PDB entry 7ARM | electron microscopy, 3.60 A resolution | chains C and A of the 6 polymer chains in the assembly

[Chain C]
Molecule: Lipoprotein-releasing ABC transporter permease subunit LolC
Organism: Escherichia coli (strain K12)
Reference sequence: A0A4S5ATA9 (A0A4S5ATA9_ECOLI); residue numbers follow UniProt; this construct covers 1-399
Sequence (399 residues; numbered 1 to 399; the number before each row is that of its first residue):
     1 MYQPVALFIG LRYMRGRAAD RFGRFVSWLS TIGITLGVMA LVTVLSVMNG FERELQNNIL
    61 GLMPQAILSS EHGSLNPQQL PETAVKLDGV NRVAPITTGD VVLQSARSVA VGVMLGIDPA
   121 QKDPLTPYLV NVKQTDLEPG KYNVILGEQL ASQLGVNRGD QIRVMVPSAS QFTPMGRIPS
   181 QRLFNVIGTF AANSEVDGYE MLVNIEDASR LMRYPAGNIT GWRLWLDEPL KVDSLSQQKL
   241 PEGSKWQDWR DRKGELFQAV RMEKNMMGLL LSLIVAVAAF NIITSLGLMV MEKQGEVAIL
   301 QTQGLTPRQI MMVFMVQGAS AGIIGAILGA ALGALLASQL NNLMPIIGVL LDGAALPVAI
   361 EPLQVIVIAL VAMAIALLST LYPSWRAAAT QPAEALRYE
Disordered / not traced: 1, 213-216, 398-399
Small-molecule neighbours: lipoprotein (Z41; (2S)-3-hydroxypropane-1,2-diyl dihexadecanoate): Met39, Thr43, Val44, Val47, Met48, Phe51, Glu263, Met266, Met267, Leu270, Leu273, Leu336

[Chain A]
Molecule: Outer-membrane lipoprotein carrier protein
Organism: Escherichia coli (strain K12)
Reference sequence: P61316 (LOLA_ECOLI); residues -1 to 182 here correspond to UniProt positions 20-203 (UniProt number = residue number + 21)
Sequence (184 residues; numbered -1 to 182; the number before each row is that of its first residue; numbers below 1 keep their minus sign (Trp-1 is residue -1)):
    -1 WADAASDLKS RLDKVSSFHA SFTQKVTDGS GAAVQEGQGD LWVKRPNLFN WHMTQPDESI
    59 LVSDGKTLWF YNPFVEQATA TWLKDATGNT PFMLIARNQS SDWQQYNIKQ NGDDFVLTPK
   119 ASNGNLKQFT INVGRDGTIH QFSAVEQDDQ RSSYQLKSQQ NGAVDAAKFT FTPPQGVTVD
   179 DQRK
Disordered / not traced: -1 to 0

[How chain C and chain A interact]
Pairs across the interface (27; chain C residue first):
  Tyr142(C) - Phe72(A)
  Tyr142(C) - Val73(A)  hydrogen bond (side chain-backbone)
  Tyr142(C) - Glu74(A)
  Arg163(C) - Asp178(A)  salt bridge
  Arg163(C) - Gln180(A)
  Gln171(C) - Asp55(A)
  Gln171(C) - Asn70(A)
  Phe172(C) - Gln22(A)
  Phe172(C) - Gln33(A)
  Thr173(C) - Trp49(A)
  Pro174(C) - Trp49(A)
  Pro174(C) - Tyr152(A)
  Met175(C) - Trp49(A)
  Met175(C) - Phe90(A)  hydrophobic
  Arg177(C) - Glu144(A)  salt bridge
  Gln181(C) - Val73(A)
  Gln181(C) - Gln180(A)
  Arg182(C) - Val73(A)  hydrogen bond (side chain-backbone)
  Arg182(C) - Glu74(A)
  Arg182(C) - Gln75(A)
  Arg182(C) - Thr176(A)
  Leu183(C) - Gln75(A)
  Leu183(C) - Asp178(A)
  Ala208(C) - Phe72(A)
  Ala208(C) - Val73(A)
  Ser209(C) - Val73(A)
  Met212(C) - Phe72(A)
Interface residues without a listed pair, chain A (19 interface residues in all): Leu59, Thr77, Thr88, Asp146

[In short]
Chain C and chain A form an interface of 14 and 19 residues respectively, with 2 hydrogen bonds and 2 salt
bridges. Polar contacts include Arg163(C)-Asp178(A), Arg177(C)-Glu144(A) and Tyr142(C)-Val73(A). Bound to
chain C: lipoprotein.
Chain C is Lipoprotein-releasing ABC transporter permease subunit LolC and chain A is Outer-membrane
lipoprotein carrier protein, both from Escherichia coli (strain K12); the structure, LolCDE in complex with
lipoprotein and LolA, was determined by electron microscopy, deposited together with 7ARH, 7ARI, 7ARJ, 7ARK
and 7ARL.
